PDB entry 3GGZ | X-ray diffraction, 3.80 A resolution | chains A and E

# Chain A
Name: Increased sodium tolerance protein 1
From: Saccharomyces cerevisiae
Notes: fragment: N-terminal domain
UniProt: P53843 (IST1_YEAST); numbering as in UniProt (aligned over 1-193)
Amino-acid sequence (193 residues; numbered 1 to 193; the number before each row is that of its first residue):
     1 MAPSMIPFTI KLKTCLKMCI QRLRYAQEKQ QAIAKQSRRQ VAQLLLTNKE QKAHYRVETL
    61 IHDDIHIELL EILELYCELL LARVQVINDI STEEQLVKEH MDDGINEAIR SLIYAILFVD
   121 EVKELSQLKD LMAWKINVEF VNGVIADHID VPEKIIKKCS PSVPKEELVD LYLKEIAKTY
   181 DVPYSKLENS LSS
Disordered / not traced: 1-2, 189-193
From the paper describing this entry:
  - mutagenesis - R38A, E68A, L168A, Y172A: unchanged binding to Vacuolar protein-sorting-associated protein 46 (chain E)

# Chain E
Name: Vacuolar protein-sorting-associated protein 46
From: Saccharomyces cerevisiae
Notes: fragment: MIM motif
UniProt: P69771 (DID2_YEAST); residues 176-204 here = UniProt positions 176-204
Amino-acid sequence (29 residues; row label = number of the first residue in the row):
   176 NVPEIKAKEV NVDDEKEDKL AQRLRALRG
Disordered / not traced: 176-187
Curated features (UniProtKB/Swiss-Prot):
  - region: Asn176 to Gly204 (Interaction with VTA1)
  - mutagenesis: Arg198 (R198D: Impairs sorting), Leu199 (L199D: Impairs sorting; when associated with D-202), Leu202 (L202D: Impairs sorting; when associated with D-199)

# How chain A and chain E interact
Pairs across the interface (16):
  Lys35(A) - Glu192(E)  salt bridge
  Arg38(A) - Leu195(E)
  Arg38(A) - Leu199(E)
  Arg39(A) - Glu192(E)  salt bridge
  Asp64(A) - Arg203(E)
  Glu68(A) - Arg203(E)  salt bridge
  Glu71(A) - Arg200(E)  salt bridge
  Leu168(A) - Leu202(E)
  Leu171(A) - Leu202(E)  hydrophobic
  Tyr172(A) - Leu199(E)
  Tyr172(A) - Arg203(E)
  Glu175(A) - Leu202(E)
  Thr179(A) - Lys191(E)
  Thr179(A) - Leu195(E)
  Tyr180(A) - Glu192(E)  hydrogen bond
  Tyr180(A) - Leu195(E)  hydrophobic
Other interface residues (no listed pair), chain A (15 interface residues in all): Gln31, Ile65, Ile176
Other interface residues (no listed pair), chain E (9 interface residues in all): Ala196, Arg198
From the paper, about this interface:
  - interface residues, chain A: Arg38(A), Asp64(A), Glu68(A), Leu168(A), Tyr172(A), Glu175(A)
  - hot spots on chain A (mutagenesis) - L168A/Y172A, E175R: decreased binding to Vacuolar protein-sorting-associated protein 46 (chain E)
  - interface residues, chain E: Glu192(E), Leu195(E), Ala196(E), Arg198(E), Leu199(E), Leu202(E), Arg203(E)
  - hot spots on chain E (mutagenesis) - L195A/L199A, L202A/R203A: decreased binding to Ist1

# In short
15 residues of chain A face 9 of chain E across their interface; the contacts include 1 hydrogen bond and 4
salt bridges. Polar pairs include Lys35(A)-Glu192(E), Arg39(A)-Glu192(E) and Glu68(A)-Arg203(E). From the
paper: L168A/Y172A and E175R of chain A reduce binding to Vacuolar protein-sorting-associated protein 46
(chain E); interface residues Arg38(A), Asp64(A) and Glu192(E) among others; 8 substitutions were tested in
all.
Chain A is Increased sodium tolerance protein 1 and chain E is Vacuolar protein-sorting-associated protein 46,
both from Saccharomyces cerevisiae; the structure, Crystal Structure of S.cerevisiae Ist1 N-terminal domain in
complex with Did2 MIM motif, was determined by X-ray diffraction (same publication as 3GGY).
